PDB entry 6LI3 | electron microscopy, 3.32 A resolution | chains A and B of the 5 polymer chains in the assembly

Chain A:
Name: Guanine nucleotide-binding protein G(s) subunit alpha isoforms short
Source organism: Homo sapiens
UniProt: P63092 (GNAS2_HUMAN); residue numbers follow UniProt; this construct covers 6-64, 204-253, 264-394
Amino-acid sequence (248 residues; numbered 6 to 394; 141 numbers in that range are skipped by the numbering (no residue carries them; nothing is unmodelled there); the number before each row is that of its first residue):
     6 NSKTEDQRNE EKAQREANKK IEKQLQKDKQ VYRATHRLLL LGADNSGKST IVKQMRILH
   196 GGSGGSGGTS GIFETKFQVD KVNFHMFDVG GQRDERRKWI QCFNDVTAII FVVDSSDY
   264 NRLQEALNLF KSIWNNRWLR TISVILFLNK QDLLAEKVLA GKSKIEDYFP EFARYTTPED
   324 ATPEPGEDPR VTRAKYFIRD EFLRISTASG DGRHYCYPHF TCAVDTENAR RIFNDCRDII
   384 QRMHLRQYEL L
Not modelled in the structure: 6-8, 196-200
Construct notes: engineered mutation D49 (Gly in P63092), N50 (Glu in P63092), D249 (Ala in P63092), D252 (Ser in P63092), A372 (Ile in P63092), I375 (Val in P63092); linker (196-203)

Chain B:
Name: Guanine nucleotide-binding protein G(I)/G(S)/G(T) subunit beta-1
Source organism: Homo sapiens
UniProt: P62873 (GBB1_HUMAN); numbering as in UniProt (aligned over 1-340)
Amino-acid sequence (340 residues; each row starts with the number of its first residue):
     1 MSELDQLRQE AEQLKNQIRD ARKACADATL SQITNNIDPV GRIQMRTRRT LRGHLAKIYA
    61 MHWGTDSRLL VSASQDGKLI IWDSYTTNKV HAIPLRSSWV MTCAYAPSGN YVACGGLDNI
   121 CSIYNLKTRE GNVRVSRELA GHTGYLSCCR FLDDNQIVTS SGDTTCALWD IETGQQTTTF
   181 TGHTGDVMSL SLAPDTRLFV SGACDASAKL WDVREGMCRQ TFTGHESDIN AICFFPNGNA
   241 FATGSDDATC RLFDLRADQE LMTYSHDNII CGITSVSFSK SGRLLLAGYD DFNCNVWDAL
   301 KADRAGVLAG HDNRVSCLGV TDDGMAVATG SWDSFLKIWN
Not modelled in the structure: 1-2
Swiss-Prot annotation at these positions:
  - modified residue: S2 (N-acetylserine), H266 (Phosphohistidine)

How chain A and chain B interact:
Contacting residue pairs - 36 pairs, chain A then chain B:
  Q19(A) - D83(B)
  Q19(A) - T86(B)
  Q19(A) - N88(B)
  N23(A) - T87(B)
  N23(A) - N88(B)  hydrogen bond
  N23(A) - K89(B)
  I26(A) - K89(B)
  E27(A) - K89(B)  salt bridge
  L30(A) - G53(B)
  L30(A) - K78(B)
  L30(A) - K89(B)
  D33(A) - K78(B)  salt bridge
  K34(A) - L55(B)
  Y37(A) - D76(B)
  S205(A) - D118(B)  hydrogen bond
  F222(A) - W99(B)
  G226(A) - T143(B)
  Q227(A) - L117(B)
  Q227(A) - G144(B)
  R228(A) - T164(B)
  R228(A) - G185(B)
  R228(A) - D186(B)  salt bridge
  E230(A) - D186(B)
  K233(A) - Y145(B)
  K233(A) - M188(B)
  K233(A) - D228(B)
  K233(A) - N230(B)
  Q236(A) - K57(B)  hydrogen bond (backbone-side chain)
  Q236(A) - R314(B)  hydrogen bond
  Q236(A) - W332(B)
  C237(A) - K57(B)  hydrogen bond (backbone-side chain)
  C237(A) - Q75(B)  hydrogen bond
  F238(A) - W99(B)  hydrophobic
  N239(A) - K57(B)
  D240(A) - K57(B)
  W281(A) - R314(B)
Also at the interface, not in a pair above, chain A (25 interface residues in all): Q29, I207, R232, W234
Also at the interface, not in a pair above, chain B (32 interface residues in all): R52, A56, Y59, V90, A92, T184, C204

Overview:
25 residues of chain A face 32 of chain B across their interface, with 6 hydrogen bonds and 3 salt bridges.
Polar contacts include E27(A)-K89(B), D33(A)-K78(B) and R228(A)-D186(B).
Chain A is Guanine nucleotide-binding protein G(s) subunit alpha isoforms short and chain B is Guanine
nucleotide-binding protein G(I)/G(S)/G(T) subunit beta-1, both from Homo sapiens; the structure, cryo-EM
structure of GPR52-miniGs-NB35, was determined by electron microscopy together with 6LI0, 6LI1 and 6LI2 from
the same study.
